4GYI - chain A; structure by X-ray diffraction, 2.20 A resolution.

[Chain A]
Protein: Rio2 kinase
From: Chaetomium thermophilum
Reference sequence: G0S5R3 (G0S5R3_CHATD); residues 24-396 here correspond to UniProt positions 1-373 (UniProt number = residue number - 23)
Amino-acid sequence (397 residues; each row starts with the number of its first residue; numbering starts at 0):
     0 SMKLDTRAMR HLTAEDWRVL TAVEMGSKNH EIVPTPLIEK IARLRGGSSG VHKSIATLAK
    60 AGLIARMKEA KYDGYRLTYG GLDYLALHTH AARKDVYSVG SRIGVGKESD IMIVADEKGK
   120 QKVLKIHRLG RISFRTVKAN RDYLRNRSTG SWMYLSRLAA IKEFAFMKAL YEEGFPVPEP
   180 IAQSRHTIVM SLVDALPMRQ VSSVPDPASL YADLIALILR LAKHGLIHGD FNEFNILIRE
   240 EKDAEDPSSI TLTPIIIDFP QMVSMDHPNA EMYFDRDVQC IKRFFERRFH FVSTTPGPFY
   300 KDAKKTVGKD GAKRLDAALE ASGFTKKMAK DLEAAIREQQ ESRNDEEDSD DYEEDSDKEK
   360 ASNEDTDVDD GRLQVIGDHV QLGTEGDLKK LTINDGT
Unresolved in the structure: 0-1, 138-139, 343-396
Modified / non-standard residues: Asp-257 (aspartyl phosphate; PHD)
Construct notes: expression tag (0)
Ion coordination: Mg2+: Asn-234, Asp-257 (together with ADP)
Ligand contacts: ADP (adenosine-5'-diphosphate): Glu-107, Ser-108, Ile-110, Val-122, Lys-124, Glu-162, Pro-177, Met-189, Ser-190, Leu-191, Val-192, Ala-194, Pro-196, Phe-233, Asn-234, Leu-236, Ile-256, Asp-257
What the authors report for this chain:
  - post-translational modification sites: Asp-257
  - Mg2+ coordination: Asn-234, Asp-257
  - binding site for ADP: Ser-108, Lys-124, Met-189
  - contacts within the chain: Glu-107/Asp-257, Asp-257/Gln-260
  - catalytic residues: Asp-229
  - catalytic residues: Asp-257 (proposed by the authors, not directly observed)
  - mutagenesis - K124A (0.19 +/- 0.01 min-1), D229A, D257A (0.035 +/- 0.017 min-1): decreased catalytic activity
  - mutagenesis - K124A: decreased binding to nucleotide
  - mutagenesis - K106E: unchanged catalytic activity on ATP

[Overview]
Ligands of chain A: ADP. The Mg2+ site is built by Asn-234 and Asp-257. The paper reports catalytic residues
Asp-229 and Asp-257; K124A, D229A and D257A reduce catalytic activity.
Chain A is Rio2 kinase (Chaetomium thermophilum); the structure, Crystal structure of the Rio2
kinase-ADP/Mg2+-phosphoaspartate complex from Chaetomium thermophilum, was determined by X-ray diffraction
(same publication as 4GYG).
